PDB entry 3S94 | X-ray diffraction, 2.80 A resolution | chain A

== Chain A ==
Protein: Low-density lipoprotein receptor-related protein 6
Source organism: Homo sapiens
Notes: fragment: E1E2, residues 20-630
UniProt: O75581 (LRP6_HUMAN); numbering as in UniProt (aligned over 20-630)
Chain sequence (619 residues; row label = number of the first residue in the row):
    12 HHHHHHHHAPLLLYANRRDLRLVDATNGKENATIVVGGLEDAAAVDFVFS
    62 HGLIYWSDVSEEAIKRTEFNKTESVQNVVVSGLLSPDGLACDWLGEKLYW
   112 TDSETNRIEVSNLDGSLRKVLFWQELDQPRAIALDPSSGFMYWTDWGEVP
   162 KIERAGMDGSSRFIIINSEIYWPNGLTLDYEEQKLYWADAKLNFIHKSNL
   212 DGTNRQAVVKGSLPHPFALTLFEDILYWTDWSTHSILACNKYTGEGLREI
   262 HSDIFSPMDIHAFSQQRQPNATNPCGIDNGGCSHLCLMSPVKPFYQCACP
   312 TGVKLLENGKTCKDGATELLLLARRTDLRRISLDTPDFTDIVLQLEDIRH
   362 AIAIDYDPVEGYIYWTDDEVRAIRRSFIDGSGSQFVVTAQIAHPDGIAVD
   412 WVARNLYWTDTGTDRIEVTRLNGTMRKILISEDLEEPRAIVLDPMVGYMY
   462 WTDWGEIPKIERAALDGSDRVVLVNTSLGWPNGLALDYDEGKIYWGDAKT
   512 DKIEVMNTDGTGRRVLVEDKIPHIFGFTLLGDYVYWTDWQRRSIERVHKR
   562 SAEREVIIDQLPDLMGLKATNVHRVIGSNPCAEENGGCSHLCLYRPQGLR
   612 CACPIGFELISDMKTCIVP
Unresolved in the structure: 12-20, 38-46, 81-85, 218-226
Cystine bridges: Cys286-Cys297, Cys293-Cys308, Cys310-Cys323, Cys592-Cys603, Cys599-Cys612, Cys614-Cys627
Covalent attachments: N-acetylglucosamine (NAG) linked to Asn281, Asn433, Asn486
Differences from the reference sequence: expression tag (12-19)
Swiss-Prot annotation at these positions:
  - glycosylation (N-linked (GlcNAc...) asparagine): Asn42, Asn81, Asn281, Asn433, Asn486
What the authors report for this chain:
  - disease-associated variants - R611C (citing earlier work)

== Overview ==
N-acetylglucosamine is covalently linked to Asn281, Asn433 and Asn486.
Chain A is Low-density lipoprotein receptor-related protein 6 (Homo sapiens); the structure, Crystal structure
of LRP6-E1E2, was determined by X-ray diffraction together with 3S8V and 3S8Z from the same study.
